Entry 6F8A (X-ray diffraction, 1.35 A resolution); this record covers chain A.

[Chain A]
Protein: Cytochrome P450 CYP260A1
From: Sorangium cellulosum (strain So ce56)
Notes: EC 1.14.-.-
UniProtKB: A9FDB7 (A9FDB7_SORC5); residues 1-394 here = UniProt positions 1-394
Sequence (400 residues; each row starts with the number of its first residue):
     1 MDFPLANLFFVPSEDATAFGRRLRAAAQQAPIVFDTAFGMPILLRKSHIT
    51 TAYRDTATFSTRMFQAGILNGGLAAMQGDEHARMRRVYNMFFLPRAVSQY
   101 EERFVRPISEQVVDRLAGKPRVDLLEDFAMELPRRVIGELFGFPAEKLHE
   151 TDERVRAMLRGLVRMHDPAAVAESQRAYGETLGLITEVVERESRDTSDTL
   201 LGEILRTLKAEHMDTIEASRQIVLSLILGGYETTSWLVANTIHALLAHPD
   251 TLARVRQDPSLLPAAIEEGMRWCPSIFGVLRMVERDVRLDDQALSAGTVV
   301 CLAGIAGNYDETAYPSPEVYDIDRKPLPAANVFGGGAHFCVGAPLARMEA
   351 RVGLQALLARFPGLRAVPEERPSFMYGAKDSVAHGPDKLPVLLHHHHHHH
Not modelled in the structure: 395-400
Differences from the reference sequence: engineered mutation Ile276 (Ser in A9FDB7); expression tag (395-400)
Ion coordination: heme Fe: Cys340 (together with histidine)
Residues lining bound ligands:
  - heme (HEM): Tyr53, Thr61, Leu73, Ala74, His81, Arg85, Tyr88, Phe92, Ser225, Leu226, Gly229, Gly230, Thr233, Thr234, Leu237, Ser275, Ile276, Val279, Arg281, Val332, Phe333, Gly334, Gly335, Ala337, His338, Phe339, Cys340, Val341, Gly342, Leu345, Ala346
  - histidine (HIS): Leu69, Leu159, Leu162, Leu228, Gly229, Thr233, Cys340
Curated features (UniProtKB/Swiss-Prot):
  - binding site (heme b): His81, Arg85, Arg281, Gly335, His338, Cys340

[In short]
Chain A binds heme and histidine. From UniProt: 6 heme b-binding residues.
Chain A is Cytochrome P450 CYP260A1 (Sorangium cellulosum (strain So ce56)); the structure, Crystal structure
of cytochrome P450 CYP260A1 (S276I) bound with histidine, was determined by X-ray diffraction together with
6F85, 6F88 and 6F8C from the same study.
